PDB entry 7WOV | electron microscopy, 3.87 A resolution | chains D and E of the 9 polymer chains in the assembly

Chain D:
Name: 16L9 Fv
From: Homo sapiens
Chain sequence (247 residues; row label = number of the first residue in the row):
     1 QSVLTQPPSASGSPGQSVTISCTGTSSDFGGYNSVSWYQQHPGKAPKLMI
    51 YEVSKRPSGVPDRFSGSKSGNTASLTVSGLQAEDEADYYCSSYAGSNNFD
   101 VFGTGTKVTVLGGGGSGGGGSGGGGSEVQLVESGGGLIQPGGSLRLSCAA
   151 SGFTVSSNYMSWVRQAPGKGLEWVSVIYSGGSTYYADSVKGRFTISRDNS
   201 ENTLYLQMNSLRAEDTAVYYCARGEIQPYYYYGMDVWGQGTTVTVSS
Unresolved in the structure: 1-2, 115-123
Cystine bridges: Cys22-Cys90, Cys148-Cys221

Chain E:
Name: GW01 Fv
From: Homo sapiens
Chain sequence (251 residues; each row starts with the number of its first residue):
     1 QSVLTQPPSASGTPGQRVTISCSGSSSNIGSNTVNWYQQLPGTAPKLLIY
    51 SNNQRPSGVPDRFSGSKSGTSASLAISGLQSEDEADYYCAAWDDSLNWVF
   101 GGGTKLTVLGGGGSGGGGSGGGGSEVQLVESGGGVVQPGGSLRLSCAASG
   151 FRFDDHAMHWVRQAPGKGLEWVSVISGDGGSTYYADSVKGRFSISRDDSK
   201 NSLYLQMNSLRTEDTALYYCAKDRSYGPPDVFNYEYGMDVWGQGTTVTVS
   251 S
Unresolved in the structure: 1-2, 111-124
Cystine bridges: Cys22-Cys89, Cys146-Cys220

How chain D and chain E interact:
Residue-residue contacts - 9 pairs, chain D then chain E:
  Val3(D) - Asp198(E)
  Leu4(D) - Asp198(E)
  Thr5(D) - Asp198(E)  hydrogen bond
  Gly24(D) - Asp198(E)
  Ser27(D) - Asp154(E)
  Tyr93(D) - Asp178(E)  hydrogen bond (side chain-backbone)
  Tyr93(D) - Gly179(E)
  Ser96(D) - Asp178(E)
  Asn98(D) - Asp178(E)  hydrogen bond
Also at the interface, not in a pair above, chain D (11 interface residues in all): Thr25, Ser26, Gly95
Also at the interface, not in a pair above, chain E (5 interface residues in all): Gly180

Overview:
Chain D and chain E form an interface of 11 and 5 residues respectively; the contacts include 3 hydrogen
bonds. Polar pairs include Thr5(D)-Asp198(E), Tyr93(D)-Asp178(E) and Asn98(D)-Asp178(E).
Chain D is 16L9 Fv and chain E is GW01 Fv, both from Homo sapiens; the structure, The state 5 of Omicron Spike
with bispecific antibody FD01, was determined by electron microscopy together with 7WOP, 7WOQ, 7WOR, 7WOS,
7WOU and 7WOW from the same study.
